Entry 8REA (electron microscopy, 3.40 A resolution); this record covers chains A and C of the 9 polymer chains in the assembly.

Chain A:
Protein: DNA-directed RNA polymerase subunit alpha
Organism: Escherichia coli K-12
Notes: EC 2.7.7.6
UniProtKB: P0A7Z4 (RPOA_ECOLI); residues 4-324 here = UniProt positions 4-324
Amino-acid sequence (321 residues; each row starts with the number of its first residue):
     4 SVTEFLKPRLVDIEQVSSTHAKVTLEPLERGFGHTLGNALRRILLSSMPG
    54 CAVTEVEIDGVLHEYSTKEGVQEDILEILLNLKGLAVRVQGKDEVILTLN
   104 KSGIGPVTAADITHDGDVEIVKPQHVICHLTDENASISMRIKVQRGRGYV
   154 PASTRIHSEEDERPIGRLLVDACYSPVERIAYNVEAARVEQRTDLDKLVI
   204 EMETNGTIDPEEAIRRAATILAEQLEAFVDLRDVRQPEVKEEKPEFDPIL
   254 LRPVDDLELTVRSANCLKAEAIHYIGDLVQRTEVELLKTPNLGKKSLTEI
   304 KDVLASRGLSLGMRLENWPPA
Disordered / not traced: 4-6, 238-247
UniProt features mapped onto this chain:
  - region: Glu162 to Glu165 (Required for interaction with Crp at class II promoters)
  - modified residue: Arg265 (ADP-ribosylarginine), Lys297 (N6-acetyllysine), Lys298 (N6-acetyllysine)
  - mutagenesis: Arg45 (R45C: In rpoA112; temperature-sensitive, blocks RNA polymerase assembly), Glu162 to Glu165 (5-fold decrease in CRP-class II promoter-dependent transcription), Glu165 (E165K: 5-fold decrease in CRP-class II promoter-dependent transcription), Arg191 (R191C: In rpoA101; temperature-sensitive)

Chain C:
Protein: DNA-directed RNA polymerase subunit beta
Organism: Escherichia coli K-12
UniProtKB: P0A8V2 (RPOB_ECOLI); residue numbers follow UniProt; this construct covers 1-1341
Amino-acid sequence (1341 residues; numbered 1 to 1341; the number before each row is that of its first residue):
     1 MVYSYTEKKRIRKDFGKRPQVLDVPYLLSIQLDSFQKFIEQDPEGQYGLE
    51 AAFRSVFPIQSYSGNSELQYVSYRLGEPVFDVQECQIRGVTYSAPLRVKL
   101 RLVIYEREAPEGTVKDIKEQEVYMGEIPLMTDNGTFVINGTERVIVSQLH
   151 RSPGVFFDSDKGKTHSSGKVLYNARIIPYRGSWLDFEFDPKDNLFVRIDR
   201 RRKLPATIILRALNYTTEQILDLFFEKVIFEIRDNKLQMELVPERLRGET
   251 ASFDIEANGKVYVEKGRRITARHIRQLEKDDVKLIEVPVEYIAGKVVAKD
   301 YIDESTGELICAANMELSLDLLAKLSQSGHKRIETLFTNDLDHGPYISET
   351 LRVDPTNDRLSALVEIYRMMRPGEPPTREAAESLFENLFFSEDRYDLSAV
   401 GRMKFNRSLLREEIEGSGILSKDDIIDVMKKLIDIRNGKGEVDDIDHLGN
   451 RRIRSVGEMAENQFRVGLVRVERAVKERLSLGDLDTLMPQDMINAKPISA
   501 AVKEFFGSSQLSQFMDQNNPLSEITHKRRISALGPGGLTRERAGFEVRDV
   551 HPTHYGRVCPIETPEGPNIGLINSLSVYAQTNEYGFLETPYRKVTDGVVT
   601 DEIHYLSAIEEGNYVIAQANSNLDEEGHFVEDLVTCRSKGESSLFSRDQV
   651 DYMDVSTQQVVSVGASLIPFLEHDDANRALMGANMQRQAVPTLRADKPLV
   701 GTGMERAVAVDSGVTAVAKRGGVVQYVDASRIVIKVNEDEMYPGEAGIDI
   751 YNLTKYTRSNQNTCINQMPCVSLGEPVERGDVLADGPSTDLGELALGQNM
   801 RVAFMPWNGYNFEDSILVSERVVQEDRFTTIHIQELACVSRDTKLGPEEI
   851 TADIPNVGEAALSKLDESGIVYIGAEVTGGDILVGKVTPKGETQLTPEEK
   901 LLRAIFGEKASDVKDSSLRVPNGVSGTVIDVQVFTRDGVEKDKRALEIEE
   951 MQLKQAKKDLSEELQILEAGLFSRIRAVLVAGGVEAEKLDKLPRDRWLEL
  1001 GLTDEEKQNQLEQLAEQYDELKHEFEKKLEAKRRKITQGDDLAPGVLKIV
  1051 KVYLAVKRRIQPGDKMAGRHGNKGVISKINPIEDMPYDENGTPVDIVLNP
  1101 LGVPSRMNIGQILETHLGMAAKGIGDKINAMLKQQQEVAKLREFIQRAYD
  1151 LGADVRQKVDLSTFSDEEVMRLAENLRKGMPIATPVFDGAKEAEIKELLK
  1201 LGDLPTSGQIRLYDGRTGEQFERPVTVGYMYMLKLNHLVDDKMHARSTGS
  1251 YSLVTQQPLGGKAQFGGQRFGEMEVWALEAYGAAYTLQEMLTVKSDDVNG
  1301 RTKMYKNIVDGNHQMEPGMPESFNVLLKEIRSLGINIELED
UniProt features mapped onto this chain:
  - modified residue (N6-acetyllysine): Lys1022, Lys1200
  - mutagenesis: Ile561 (I561S: Resistant to antibiotics salinamide A and B), Ile569 (I569S: Resistant to antibiotics salinamide A and B), Ala665 (A665E: Resistant to antibiotics salinamide A and B), Asp675 (D675A/G: Resistant to antibiotics salinamide A and B), Asn677 (N677H/K: Resistant to antibiotics salinamide A and B), Leu680 (L680M: Resistant to antibiotics salinamide A and B), Glu813 (E813K: Disrupts the enzyme's active center)

Interface between chain A and chain C:
Contacting residue pairs (58):
  Asn41(A) - Tyr1087(C)
  Asn41(A) - Arg1216(C)  hydrogen bond (side chain-backbone)
  Asn41(A) - Thr1217(C)
  Asn41(A) - Gly1218(C)
  Arg44(A) - Tyr1087(C)
  Arg44(A) - Gly1091(C)
  Arg45(A) - Glu1083(C)  hydrogen bond (side chain-backbone)
  Arg45(A) - Asp1084(C)  salt bridge
  Arg45(A) - Gly1215(C)  hydrogen bond (side chain-backbone)
  Arg45(A) - Arg1216(C)
  Ser49(A) - Glu1083(C)
  Leu65(A) - Ile873(C)
  His66(A) - Ile873(C)
  His66(A) - Gly874(C)
  His66(A) - Thr927(C)
  Glu67(A) - Lys1057(C)  salt bridge
  Tyr68(A) - Tyr756(C)
  Tyr68(A) - Ile929(C)  hydrophobic
  Tyr68(A) - Lys1057(C)
  Thr70(A) - Ala729(C)
  Thr70(A) - Lys755(C)
  Lys71(A) - Asp728(C)
  Glu72(A) - Asp728(C)
  Gly73(A) - Tyr726(C)
  Gly73(A) - Asp728(C)  hydrogen bond (backbone-side chain)
  Val74(A) - Ala729(C)  hydrogen bond (backbone-backbone)
  Gln75(A) - Val727(C)
  Gln75(A) - Ala729(C)
  Gln75(A) - Pro769(C)
  Gln75(A) - Val771(C)  hydrogen bond (side chain-backbone)
  Gln75(A) - Ser772(C)
  Glu76(A) - Ala729(C)
  Asp77(A) - Ala729(C)
  Asp77(A) - Lys755(C)  salt bridge
  Asp77(A) - Tyr756(C)
  Leu79(A) - Leu693(C)  hydrophobic
  Leu79(A) - Tyr756(C)
  Leu79(A) - Ile831(C)  hydrophobic
  Leu79(A) - Lys1057(C)
  Leu83(A) - Arg694(C)
  Thr134(A) - Val727(C)
  Thr134(A) - Leu773(C)
  Tyr152(A) - Glu820(C)
  Tyr152(A) - Gln824(C)
  Tyr152(A) - Arg1059(C)
  Arg166(A) - Glu876(C)  salt bridge
  Ile168(A) - Tyr872(C)  hydrophobic
  Ile168(A) - Ile873(C)
  Ile168(A) - Ala875(C)  hydrophobic
  Glu181(A) - Arg821(C)  hydrogen bond (backbone-side chain)
  Arg182(A) - Asn1090(C)  hydrogen bond (side chain-backbone)
  Arg182(A) - Gly1091(C)
  Arg182(A) - Thr1092(C)
  Ile183(A) - Gly1091(C)
  Ala184(A) - Asn1090(C)
  Ala184(A) - Gly1091(C)
  Tyr185(A) - Tyr1087(C)
  Arg317(A) - Asp1310(C)  salt bridge
Interface residues without a listed pair, chain A (34 interface residues in all): Leu48, Glu80, Lys86, Asp135, Pro154, Asp174
Interface residues without a listed pair, chain C (45 interface residues in all): Asn766, Met768, Val823, Asp826, Val928, Lys958, Ala1055, Val1056, Glu1089

In short:
34 residues of chain A and 45 residues of chain C are in contact; the contacts include 8 hydrogen bonds and 5
salt bridges. Among the polar pairs are Arg45(A)-Asp1084(C), Glu67(A)-Lys1057(C) and Asp77(A)-Lys755(C).
Chain A is DNA-directed RNA polymerase subunit alpha and chain C is DNA-directed RNA polymerase subunit beta,
both from Escherichia coli K-12; the structure, Cryo-EM structure of bacterial RNA polymerase-sigma54 initial
transcribing complex - 5nt post-translocated complex, was determined by electron microscopy, deposited
together with 8RE4, 8REB, 8REC, 8RED and 8REE.
